2YJM - chain A; structure by X-ray diffraction, 1.84 A resolution.

Chain A:
Protein: TTRD
Source organism: Archaeoglobus fulgidus
UniProt: O30077 (O30077_ARCFU); numbering as in UniProt (aligned over 1-174)
Amino-acid sequence (176 residues; each row starts with the number of its first residue; numbers below 1 keep their minus sign (Gly-1 is residue -1)):
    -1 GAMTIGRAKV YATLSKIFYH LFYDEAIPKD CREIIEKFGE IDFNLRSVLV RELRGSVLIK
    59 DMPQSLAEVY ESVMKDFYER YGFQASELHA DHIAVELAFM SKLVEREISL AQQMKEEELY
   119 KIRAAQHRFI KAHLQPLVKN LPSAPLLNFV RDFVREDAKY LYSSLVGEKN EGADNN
Unresolved in the structure: 164-174
Construct notes: expression tag (-1 to 0)
Ligand contacts: N-cyclohexyltaurine (NHE; 2-[N-cyclohexylamino]ethane sulfonic acid): His125, Lys129, Gln133, Ala156, Lys157, Tyr160

Overview:
Chain A binds N-cyclohexyltaurine.
Chain A is TTRD (Archaeoglobus fulgidus); the structure, Structure of TtrD from Archaeoglobus fulgidus, was
determined by X-ray diffraction together with 2Y6Y and 2XOL from the same study.
